Entry 3I9V (X-ray diffraction, 3.10 A resolution); this record covers chains 5 and 9 of the 8 polymer chains in the assembly.

Chain 5:
Protein: NADH-quinone oxidoreductase subunit 5
From: Thermus thermophilus
Notes: EC 1.6.99.5
UniProt: Q56219 (NQO5_THET8); residues 1-207 here = UniProt positions 1-207
Amino-acid sequence (207 residues; row label = number of the first residue in the row):
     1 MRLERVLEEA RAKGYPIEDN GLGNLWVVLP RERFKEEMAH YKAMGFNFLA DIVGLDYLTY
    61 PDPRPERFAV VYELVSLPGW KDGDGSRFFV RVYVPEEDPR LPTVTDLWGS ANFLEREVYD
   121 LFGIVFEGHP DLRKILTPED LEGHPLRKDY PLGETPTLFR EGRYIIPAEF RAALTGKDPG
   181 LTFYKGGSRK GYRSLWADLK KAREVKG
Disordered / not traced: 197-207

Chain 9:
Protein: NADH-quinone oxidoreductase subunit 9
From: Thermus thermophilus
Notes: EC 1.6.99.5
UniProt: Q56224 (NQO9_THET8); residue numbers follow UniProt; this construct covers 1-182
Amino-acid sequence (182 residues; each row starts with the number of its first residue):
     1 MTLKALAQSL GITLKYLFSK PVTVPYPDAP VALKPRFHGR HVLTRHPNGL EKCIGCSLCA
    61 AACPAYAIYV EPAENDPENP VSAGERYAKV YEINMLRCIF CGLCEEACPT GAIVLGYDFE
   121 MADYEYSDLV YGKEDMLVDV VGTKPQRREA KRTGKPVKVG YVVPYVRPEL EGFKAPTEGG
   181 KR
Disordered / not traced: 1-25, 180-182
Ion coordination: 4Fe-4S cluster Fe site 1: Cys53, Cys56, Cys59, Cys108; 4Fe-4S cluster Fe site 2: Cys63, Cys98, Cys101, Cys104
Small-molecule neighbours:
  - 4Fe-4S cluster (SF4), molecule 1: His41, Cys63, Pro64, Ala65, Ile68, Ile93, Cys98, Ile99, Phe100, Cys101, Gly102, Leu103, Cys104, Leu115
  - 4Fe-4S cluster (SF4), molecule 2: Cys53, Ile54, Gly55, Cys56, Ser57, Leu58, Cys59, Tyr91, Cys108, Pro109, Thr110, Ala112, Ile113
From the paper describing this entry:
  - binding site for 4Fe-4S cluster: His41
  - 4Fe-4S cluster coordination: Cys101

How chain 5 and chain 9 interact:
Pairs across the interface - 24 pairs, chain 5 then chain 9:
  Thr157(5) - Tyr66(9)  hydrogen bond (side chain-backbone)
  Leu158(5) - Asn94(9)  hydrogen bond (backbone-side chain)
  Phe159(5) - Tyr66(9)
  Phe159(5) - Ala67(9)
  Phe159(5) - Ile68(9)
  Phe159(5) - Tyr69(9)  hydrophobic
  Phe159(5) - Glu92(9)
  Arg160(5) - Glu92(9)  salt bridge
  Arg160(5) - Val130(9)  hydrogen bond (side chain-backbone)
  Arg160(5) - Gly132(9)
  Arg160(5) - Glu134(9)  salt bridge
  Arg160(5) - Asp135(9)  salt bridge
  Arg160(5) - Lys144(9)
  Arg163(5) - Tyr69(9)
  Arg163(5) - Glu71(9)  salt bridge
  Arg163(5) - Val90(9)
  Arg163(5) - Glu92(9)  salt bridge
  Tyr164(5) - Tyr69(9)
  Ile165(5) - Ile68(9)
  Ile165(5) - Tyr69(9)  hydrophobic
  Pro167(5) - Tyr66(9)  hydrophobic
  Phe170(5) - Ala60(9)
  Phe170(5) - Tyr66(9)  hydrophobic
  Arg171(5) - Tyr66(9)  hydrogen bond
Also at the interface, not in a pair above, chain 9 (18 interface residues in all): Ala61, Ala65, Arg97, Tyr131

Overview:
10 residues of chain 5 and 18 residues of chain 9 are in contact, with 4 hydrogen bonds and 5 salt bridges.
Among the polar pairs are Arg160(5)-Glu92(9), Arg160(5)-Glu134(9) and Arg160(5)-Asp135(9). Ligands of chain 9:
4Fe-4S cluster. From the paper: a binding site for 4Fe-4S cluster at His41(9); 4Fe-4S cluster coordination by
Cys101(9).
Chain 5 is NADH-quinone oxidoreductase subunit 5 and chain 9 is NADH-quinone oxidoreductase subunit 9, both
from Thermus thermophilus; the structure, Crystal structure of the hydrophilic domain of respiratory complex I
from Thermus thermophilus, oxidized, 2 mol/ASU, was determined by X-ray diffraction together with 3IAM and
3IAS from the same study.
